PDB entry 7AY3 | X-ray diffraction, 2.00 A resolution | chain A

[Chain A]
Name: Endo-1,4-beta-xylanase
From: uncultured bacterium
Notes: EC 3.2.1.8
UniProt: A0A140HJ20 (A0A140HJ20_9BACT); residues 261-430 here = UniProt positions 261-430
Sequence (176 residues; numbered 261 to 436; the number before each row is that of its first residue):
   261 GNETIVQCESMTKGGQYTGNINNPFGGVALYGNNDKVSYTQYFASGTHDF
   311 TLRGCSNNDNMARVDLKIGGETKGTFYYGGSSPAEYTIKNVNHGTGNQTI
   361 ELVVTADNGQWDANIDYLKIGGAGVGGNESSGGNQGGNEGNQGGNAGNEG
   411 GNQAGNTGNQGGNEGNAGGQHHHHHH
Disordered / not traced: 261, 386-436
Differences from the reference sequence: variant Ser-342 (Tyr in A0A140HJ20); expression tag (431-436)
Ion coordination: Ca2+ site 1: Gln-267, Glu-269, Gly-286, Asp-376; Ca2+ site 2: Tyr-291, Asp-367, Trp-371, Asp-372
What the authors report for this chain:
  - Ca2+ coordination: Gln-267, Glu-269, Gly-286, Tyr-291, Asp-367, Trp-371, Asp-372, Asp-376
  - binding site for Ca2+: Trp-371 (proposed by the authors, not directly observed)

[Summary]
Gln-267, Glu-269, Gly-286 and Asp-376 coordinate Ca2+ site 1. Tyr-291, Asp-367, Trp-371 and Asp-372 coordinate
Ca2+ site 2. From the paper: a binding site for Ca2+ at Trp-371; Ca2+ coordination by Gln-267, Glu-269 and
Gly-286 among others.
Chain A is Endo-1,4-beta-xylanase (uncultured bacterium); the structure, Crystal structure of the CBM36-1
domain of a multidomain xylanase from the hindgut metagenome of Trinervitermes ..., was determined by X-ray
diffraction (same publication as 7ZSZ, 7AYP and 7AX7).
